6OEO - chains C and J of the 9 polymer chains in the assembly; structure by electron microscopy, 3.69 A resolution.

[Chain C]
Molecule: V(D)J recombination-activating protein 1
Organism: Mus musculus
Notes: EC 3.1.-.-, 2.3.2.27
UniProtKB: P15919 (RAG1_MOUSE); numbering as in UniProt (aligned over 1-1040)
Amino-acid sequence (1040 residues; each row starts with the number of its first residue):
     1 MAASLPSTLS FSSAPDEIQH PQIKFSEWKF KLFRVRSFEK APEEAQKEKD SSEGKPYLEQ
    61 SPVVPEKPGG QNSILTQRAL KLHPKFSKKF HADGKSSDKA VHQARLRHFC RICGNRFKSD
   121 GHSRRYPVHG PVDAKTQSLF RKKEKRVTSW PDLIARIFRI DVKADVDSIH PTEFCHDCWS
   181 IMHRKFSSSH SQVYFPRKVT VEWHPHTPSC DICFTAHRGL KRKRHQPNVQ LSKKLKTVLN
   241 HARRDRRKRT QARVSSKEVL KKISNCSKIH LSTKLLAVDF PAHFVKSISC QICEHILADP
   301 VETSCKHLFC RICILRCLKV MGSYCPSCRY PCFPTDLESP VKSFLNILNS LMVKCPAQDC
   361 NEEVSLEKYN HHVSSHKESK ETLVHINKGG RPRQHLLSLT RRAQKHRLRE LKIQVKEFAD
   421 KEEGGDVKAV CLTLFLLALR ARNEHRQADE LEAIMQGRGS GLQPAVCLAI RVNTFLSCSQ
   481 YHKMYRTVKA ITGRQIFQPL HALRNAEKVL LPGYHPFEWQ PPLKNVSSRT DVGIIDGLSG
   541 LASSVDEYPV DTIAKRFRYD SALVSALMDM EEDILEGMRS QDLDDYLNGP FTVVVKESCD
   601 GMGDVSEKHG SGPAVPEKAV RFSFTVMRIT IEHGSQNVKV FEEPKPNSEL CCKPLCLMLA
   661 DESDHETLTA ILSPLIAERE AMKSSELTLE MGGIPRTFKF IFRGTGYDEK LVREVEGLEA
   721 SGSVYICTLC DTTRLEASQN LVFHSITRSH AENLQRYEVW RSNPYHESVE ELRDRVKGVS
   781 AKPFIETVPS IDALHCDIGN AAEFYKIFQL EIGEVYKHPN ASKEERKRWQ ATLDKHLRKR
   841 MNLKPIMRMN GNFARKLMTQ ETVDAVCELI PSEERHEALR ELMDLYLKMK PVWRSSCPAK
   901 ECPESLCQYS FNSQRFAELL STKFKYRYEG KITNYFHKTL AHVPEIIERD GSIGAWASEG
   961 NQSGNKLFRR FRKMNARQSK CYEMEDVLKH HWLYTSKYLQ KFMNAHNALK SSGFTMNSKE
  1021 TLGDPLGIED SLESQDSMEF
Unresolved in the structure: 1-392, 1009-1040
Construct notes: engineered mutation Gln962 (Glu in P15919)
Bound ions: Ca2+ site 1: Asp600, Asp708 (shared with DC17(J) of chain J); Ca2+ site 2: Asp600, Gln962 (shared with DC17(J) of chain J); Zn2+: Cys727, Cys730, His937, His942
Swiss-Prot annotation at these positions:
  - zinc finger: Cys290 to Arg329 (RING-type), Leu351 to Lys380 (RAG1-type)
  - DNA-binding region: Gly389 to Gln456 (NBD)
  - binding site (Zn(2+)): Cys266, His270, Cys290, Cys293, His295, Cys305, His307, Cys310, Cys313, Cys325, Cys328, Cys355, Cys360, His372, His376
  - binding site (a divalent metal cation): Asp600, Asp708
  - site: Trp893 (Essential for DNA hairpin formation, participates in base-stacking interactions near the cleavage site)
  - cross-link: Lys233 (Glycyl lysine isopeptide (Lys-Gly) (interchain with G-Cter in ubiquitin))
  - mutagenesis: Lys233 (K233M: Abolishes autoubiquitination), His307 (H307A: Displays lower E3 ligase activity and affects the joining step of V(D)J recombination), Cys325 (C325G: Loss of E3 ligase activity and affects the joining step of V(D)J recombination), Arg391 (R391A: Defects in converting nicked products to hairpins; R391L: Impairs DNA-binding and hairpin formation while maintaining some nicking activity), Arg393 (R393A: Impairs DNA-binding and hairpin formation while maintaining some nicking activity), Arg401 (R401A: Allows robust hairpin activity), Arg402 (R402A: Defects in converting nicked products to hairpins), Lys405 (K405A: Reduced hairpin activity), His406 (H406A: Allows robust hairpin activity), Arg407 (R407A: Impairs DNA-binding and reduces hairpin formation without affecting nicking activity), Asn443 (N443A: Impairs DNA-binding; when associated with A-445), His445 (H445A: Impairs DNA-binding; when associated with A-443), 22 further mutagenesis entries in UniProt
Reported in the primary citation:
  - mutagenesis - E962Q: abolished catalytic activity (citing earlier work)
  - mutagenesis - R848A: increased catalytic activity

[Chain J]
Molecule: 61-nt DNA strand
Sequence (61 nucleotides; numbered -3 to 57; the number before each row is that of its first residue; numbers below 1 keep their minus sign (DC-3 is residue -3)):
    -3 CCTGGATCTG GCCTGTCTTA CACAGTGATG CAAATCAAGT GTGAAGCCAG ACAAAAACCC
    57 G
Unresolved in the structure: -3 to 0
Bound ions: Ca2+ site 1: DC17 (shared with Asp600(C), Asp708(C) of chain C)

[How chain C and chain J interact]
Pairs across the interface (32):
  Leu437(C) - DC44(J)  phosphate contact
  Arg440(C) - DC44(J)  salt bridge to the phosphate
  Ala441(C) - DC43(J)  phosphate contact
  Asn443(C) - DG42(J)  hydrogen bond to the base
  Asn443(C) - DC43(J)  hydrogen bond to the sugar
  His445(C) - DG42(J)  hydrogen bond to the phosphate
  His445(C) - DC43(J)  salt bridge to the phosphate
  Asp600(C) - DC17(J)  phosphate contact
  Gly603(C) - DA18(J)  phosphate contact
  Asp708(C) - DC17(J)  phosphate contact
  Glu709(C) - DT15(J)  phosphate contact
  Glu709(C) - DA16(J)  phosphate contact
  Ser721(C) - DT15(J)  hydrogen bond to the sugar
  Arg734(C) - DT14(J)  sugar contact
  His795(C) - DA16(J)  phosphate contact
  His795(C) - DC17(J)  salt bridge to the phosphate
  Lys844(C) - DC19(J)  base contact
  Ile846(C) - DA18(J)  base contact
  Arg848(C) - DC17(J)  base contact
  Arg848(C) - DA18(J)  hydrogen bond to the phosphate
  Asn852(C) - DA20(J)  hydrogen bond to the phosphate
  Lys931(C) - DC13(J)  salt bridge to the phosphate
  Lys931(C) - DT14(J)  phosphate contact
  Thr933(C) - DT14(J)  hydrogen bond to the phosphate
  Thr933(C) - DT15(J)  hydrogen bond to the phosphate
  Asn934(C) - DT14(J)  phosphate contact
  Asn934(C) - DT15(J)  phosphate contact
  Tyr935(C) - DT15(J)  phosphate contact
  Tyr935(C) - DA16(J)  hydrogen bond to the phosphate
  Lys966(C) - DG21(J)  salt bridge to the phosphate
  Arg969(C) - DA18(J)  salt bridge to the phosphate
  Arg970(C) - DG21(J)  salt bridge to the phosphate
Other interface residues (no listed pair), chain C (28 interface residues in all): Gly601, Gly722, Asn850, Gln962, Asn965

[In short]
The interface between chain C and chain J involves 28 residues on one side and 12 on the other; the contacts
include 9 hydrogen bonds and 7 salt bridges. Among the polar pairs are Asn443(C)-DG42(J), Asn443(C)-DC43(J)
and Ser721(C)-DT15(J). From the paper: E962Q of chain C abolishes catalytic activity; R848A of chain C
increases catalytic activity.
Here chain C is V(D)J recombination-activating protein 1 (Mus musculus) and chain J is a 61-nt DNA strand.
Entry 6OEO (Cryo-EM structure of mouse RAG1/2 NFC complex (DNA1)) was determined by electron microscopy
together with 6OEM, 6OEN, 6OEP, 6OEQ, 6OER and 6V0V from the same study.
